Entry 3GP2 (X-ray diffraction, 1.46 A resolution); this record covers chains A and B.

== Chain A ==
Protein: Calmodulin
Organism: Gallus gallus
UniProtKB: P62149 (CALM_CHICK); residues 1-147 here correspond to UniProt positions 2-148 (UniProt number = residue number + 1)
Sequence (147 residues; each row starts with the number of its first residue):
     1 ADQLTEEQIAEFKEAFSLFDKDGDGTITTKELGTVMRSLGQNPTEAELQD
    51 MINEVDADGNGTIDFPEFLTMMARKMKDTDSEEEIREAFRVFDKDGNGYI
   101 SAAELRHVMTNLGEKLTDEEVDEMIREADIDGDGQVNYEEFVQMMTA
Disordered / not traced: 1
Metal / ion sites: Ca2+ site 1: Asp20, Asp22, Asp24, Thr26, Glu31; Ca2+ site 2: Asp56, Asp58, Asn60, Thr62, Glu67; Ca2+ site 3: Asp93, Asp95, Asn97, Tyr99, Glu104; Ca2+ site 4: Asp129, Asp131, Asp133, Gln135, Glu140
UniProt features mapped onto this chain:
  - binding site (Ca(2+)): Asp20, Asp22, Asp24, Thr26, Glu31, Asp56, Asp58, Asn60, Thr62, Glu67, Asp93, Asp95, Asn97, Tyr99, Glu104, Asp129, Asp131, Asp133, Gln135, Glu140
  - modified residue: Ala1 (N-acetylalanine), Lys115 (N6,N6,N6-trimethyllysine)

== Chain B ==
Protein: Calcium/calmodulin-dependent protein kinase type II delta chain
Notes: EC 2.7.11.17
UniProtKB: Q13557 (KCC2D_HUMAN); residues 2-19 here correspond to UniProt positions 294-311 (UniProt number = residue number + 292)
Sequence (22 residues; each row starts with the number of its first residue; numbering starts at 0):
     0 XSFNARRKLKGAILTTMLATAX
Modified / non-standard residues: ACE (acetyl group) at position 0; NH2 (amino group) at position 21
Sequence notes: expression tag (0-1, 20-21)
UniProt features mapped onto this chain:
  - modified residue (Phosphothreonine): Thr14, Thr15

== Interface between chain A and chain B ==
Pairs across the interface (56; chain A residue first):
  Glu7(A) - Arg6(B)  salt bridge
  Ala10(A) - Arg6(B)
  Glu11(A) - Lys9(B)  salt bridge
  Glu11(A) - Gly10(B)
  Phe12(A) - Leu13(B)  hydrophobic
  Glu14(A) - Arg6(B)
  Glu14(A) - Lys7(B)  salt bridge
  Glu14(A) - Gly10(B)
  Ala15(A) - Gly10(B)
  Ala15(A) - Thr14(B)  hydrogen bond (backbone-side chain)
  Leu18(A) - Gly10(B)
  Leu18(A) - Ala11(B)  hydrophobic
  Leu18(A) - Thr14(B)
  Phe19(A) - Thr14(B)
  Val35(A) - Thr14(B)
  Met36(A) - Ala18(B)
  Leu39(A) - Thr15(B)
  Leu39(A) - Ala18(B)  hydrophobic
  Gln41(A) - Ala18(B)
  Phe68(A) - Leu17(B)  hydrophobic
  Met71(A) - Leu17(B)  hydrophobic
  Met72(A) - Leu13(B)
  Met72(A) - Leu17(B)  hydrophobic
  Lys75(A) - Met16(B)
  Lys75(A) - Leu17(B)
  Lys75(A) - Thr19(B)  hydrogen bond (side chain-backbone)
  Lys75(A) - Ala20(B)
  Lys75(A) - NH2_21(B)
  Met76(A) - Leu13(B)  hydrophobic
  Met76(A) - Met16(B)  hydrophobic
  Thr79(A) - Met16(B)
  Glu84(A) - Met16(B)
  Ile85(A) - Met16(B)  hydrophobic
  Glu87(A) - Thr19(B)
  Glu87(A) - Ala20(B)  hydrogen bond (side chain-backbone)
  Ala88(A) - Thr15(B)
  Ala88(A) - Met16(B)  hydrophobic
  Ala88(A) - Thr19(B)
  Val91(A) - Thr15(B)
  Phe92(A) - Thr15(B)
  Leu105(A) - Leu8(B)  hydrophobic
  Met109(A) - Ala11(B)  hydrophobic
  Glu114(A) - Lys7(B)  salt bridge
  Leu116(A) - Phe2(B)  hydrophobic
  Glu120(A) - Phe2(B)
  Glu123(A) - Ala4(B)
  Met124(A) - Ala4(B)
  Met124(A) - Lys7(B)
  Met124(A) - Leu8(B)
  Glu127(A) - Arg5(B)  salt bridge
  Ala128(A) - Leu8(B)  hydrophobic
  Phe141(A) - Ile12(B)  hydrophobic
  Met144(A) - Lys9(B)
  Met144(A) - Ile12(B)  hydrophobic
  Met145(A) - Ile12(B)  hydrophobic
  Met145(A) - Met16(B)  hydrophobic
Interface residues without a listed pair, chain A (38 interface residues in all): Met51, Leu112
Interface residues without a listed pair, chain B (20 interface residues in all): Asn3

== Overview ==
38 residues of chain A and 20 residues of chain B are in contact, with 3 hydrogen bonds and 5 salt bridges.
Polar contacts include Glu7(A)-Arg6(B), Glu11(A)-Lys9(B) and Glu14(A)-Lys7(B). UniProt lists 20 Ca2+-binding
residues on chain A.
Chain A is Calmodulin (Gallus gallus) and chain B is Calcium/calmodulin-dependent protein kinase type II delta
chain; the structure, Calmodulin bound to peptide from calmodulin kinase II (CaMKII), was determined by X-ray
diffraction.
